Entry 3LXP (X-ray diffraction, 1.65 A resolution); this record covers chain A.

== Chain A ==
Name: Non-receptor tyrosine-protein kinase TYK2
Source organism: Homo sapiens
Notes: EC 2.7.10.2; fragment: Kinase Domain
UniProt: P29597 (TYK2_HUMAN); residues 888-1182 here = UniProt positions 888-1182
Amino-acid sequence (318 residues; numbered 865 to 1182; the number before each row is that of its first residue):
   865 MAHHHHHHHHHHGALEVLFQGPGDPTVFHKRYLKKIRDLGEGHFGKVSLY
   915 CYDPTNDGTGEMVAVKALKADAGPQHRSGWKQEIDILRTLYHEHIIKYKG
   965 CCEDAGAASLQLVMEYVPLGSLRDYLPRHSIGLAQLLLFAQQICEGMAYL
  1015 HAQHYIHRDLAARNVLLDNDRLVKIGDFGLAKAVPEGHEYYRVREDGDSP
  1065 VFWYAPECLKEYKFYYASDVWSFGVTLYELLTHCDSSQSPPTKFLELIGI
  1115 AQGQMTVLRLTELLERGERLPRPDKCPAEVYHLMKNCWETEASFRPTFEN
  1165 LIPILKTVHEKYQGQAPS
Not modelled in the structure: 865-887, 921-922, 1058-1060, 1179-1182
Modified / non-standard residues: Tyr1054 (o-phosphotyrosine; PTR)
Sequence notes: expression tag (865-887); engineered mutation Ala936 (Cys in P29597), Ala969 (Gln in P29597), Ala971 (Glu in P29597), Ala972 (Lys in P29597), Ala1142 (Cys in P29597)
Residues lining bound ligands: CP-690550 (IZA; 2-tert-butyl-9-fluoro-3,6-dihydro-7H-benz[h]-imidaz[4,5-f]isoquinoline-7-one): Arg901, Leu903, Gly904, Glu905, Gly906, Val911, Ala928, Lys930, Ile960, Met978, Glu979, Tyr980, Val981, Pro982, Gly984, Arg1027, Asn1028, Leu1030, Asp1041
Swiss-Prot annotation at these positions:
  - active site: Asp1023 (Proton acceptor)
  - binding site (ATP): Leu903 to Val911, Lys930
  - modified residue (Phosphotyrosine): Tyr1054, Tyr1055
  - mutagenesis: Lys930 (K930R: Complete loss of catalytic activity), Asp1023 (D1023N: Complete loss of catalytic activity), Tyr1054 (Y1054F: Reduces basal catalytic activity and abolishes IFN-dependent activation), Tyr1055 (Y1055F: Reduces basal catalytic activity and abolishes IFN-dependent activation), Tyr1145 (Y1145F: Does not affect phosphorylation state and enzymatic activity), Tyr1176 (Y1176F: Does not affect phosphorylation state and enzymatic activity)

== Summary ==
Ligands of chain A: CP-690550. From UniProt: active-site residue Asp1023, 10 ATP-binding residues and 6
mutagenesis sites.
Chain A is Non-receptor tyrosine-protein kinase TYK2 (Homo sapiens); the structure, Structural and
Thermodynamic Characterization of the TYK2 and JAK3 Kinase Domains in Complex with CP-690550 and ..., was
determined by X-ray diffraction (same publication as 3LXK, 3LXL and 3LXN).
